8A1Y - chains A and B of the 6 polymer chains in the assembly; structure by electron microscopy, 3.30 A resolution.

# Chain A
Molecule: Na(+)-translocating NADH-quinone reductase subunit A
Source organism: Vibrio cholerae
Notes: EC 7.2.1.1
Reference sequence: A0A655PZA5 (A0A655PZA5_VIBCL); residues 1-446 here correspond to UniProt positions 17-462 (UniProt number = residue number + 16)
Chain sequence (468 residues; each row starts with the number of its first residue; numbers below 1 keep their minus sign (Met-21 is residue -21)):
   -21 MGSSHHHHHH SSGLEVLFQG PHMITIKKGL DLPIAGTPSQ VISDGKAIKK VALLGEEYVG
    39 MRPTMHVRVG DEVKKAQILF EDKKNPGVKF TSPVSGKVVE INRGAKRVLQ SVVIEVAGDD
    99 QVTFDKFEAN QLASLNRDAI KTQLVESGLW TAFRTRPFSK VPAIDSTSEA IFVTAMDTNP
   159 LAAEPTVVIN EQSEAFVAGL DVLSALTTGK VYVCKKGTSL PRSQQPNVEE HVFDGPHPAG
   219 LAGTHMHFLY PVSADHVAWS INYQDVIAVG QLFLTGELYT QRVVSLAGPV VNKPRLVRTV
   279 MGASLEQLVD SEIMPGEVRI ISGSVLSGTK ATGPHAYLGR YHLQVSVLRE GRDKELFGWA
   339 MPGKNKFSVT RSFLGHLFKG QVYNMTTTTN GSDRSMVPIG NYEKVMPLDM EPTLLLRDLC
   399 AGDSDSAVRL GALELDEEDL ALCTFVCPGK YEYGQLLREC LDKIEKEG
Disordered / not traced: -21 to -2
Construct notes: initiating methionine (-21); expression tag (-20 to 0)

# Chain B
Molecule: Na(+)-translocating NADH-quinone reductase subunit B
Source organism: Vibrio cholerae
Notes: EC 7.2.1.1
Reference sequence: A0A085SSI3 (A0A085SSI3_VIBCL); residues 1-415 here = UniProt positions 1-415
Chain sequence (415 residues; each row starts with the number of its first residue):
     1 MGLKKFLEDI EHHFEPGGKH EKWFALYEAA ATLFYTPGLV TKRSSHVRDS VDLKRIMIMV
    61 WLAVFPAMFW GMYNAGGQAI AALNHLYSGD QLAAIVAGNW HYWLTEMLGG TMSSDAGWGS
   121 KMLLGATYFL PIYATVFIVG GFWEVLFCMV RKHEVNEGFF VTSILFALIV PPTLPLWQAA
   181 LGITFGVVVA KEVFGGTGRN FLNPALAGRA FLFFAYPAQI SGDLVWTAAD GYSGATALSQ
   241 WAQGGAGALI NNATGQTITW MDAFIGNIPG SIGEVSTLAL MIGAAFIVYM GIASWRIIGG
   301 VMIGMILLST LFNVIGSDTN AMFNMPWHWH LVLGGFAFGM FFMATDPVSA SFTNSGKWAY
   361 GILIGVMCVL IRVVNPAYPE GMMLAILFAN LFAPLFDHVV VERNIKRRLA RYGKQ
Disordered / not traced: 1-2, 415
Covalent attachments: flavin mononucleotide (FMN) linked to Thr236
Ligand contacts:
  - 1,2-Distearoyl-sn-glycerophosphoethanolamine (3PE), molecule 1: Trp143, Leu146, Phe147, Val150, Arg151, Leu181, Thr184, Phe185, Val188, Val189, Phe211
  - 1,2-Distearoyl-sn-glycerophosphoethanolamine (3PE), molecule 2: Trp260, Met261, Phe264, Met281, Trp327, His328, Trp329, Leu331
  - 1,2-Distearoyl-sn-glycerophosphoethanolamine (3PE), molecule 3: Trp295, Arg296, Ile303, Leu307, Asn354, Ser355, Trp358, Ala359, Ile362, Leu363, Val366, Phe396
  - FMN (flavin mononucleotide), molecule 1: Ile169, Leu206, Arg209, Phe213, Trp226, Ala237, Leu238, Ser239, Ser271, Glu274, Gly334, Gly335, Phe338, Gly339, Met343, Pro379, Glu380, Gly381, Met382, Met383, Leu384
  - FMN, molecule 2: Phe213, Phe214, Pro217, Ser221, Gly222, Asp223, Gln243, Ala377, Tyr378, Pro379
  - 2-heptyl-4-hydroxy quinoline N-oxide (HQO): Ala29, Leu33, Lys54, Met57, Ile58, Phe137, Gly141, Glu144, Val145, Val155, Asn156, Glu157, Gly158, Phe159, Phe160
  - riboflavin (RBF): Ile56, Met57, Val60, Gly158, Val161, Thr162, Leu165, Lys191, Gly196, Thr197, Gly198, Asn200, Asn203, Pro204, Ala205, Ile292, Ala293, Phe342, Met343, Thr345, Asp346, Pro347, Val348
From the paper describing this entry:
  - binding site for 2-heptyl-4-hydroxy quinoline N-oxide: Leu33, Phe160
  - specificity-determining residues: Leu33 (by similarity / conservation)
  - mutagenesis - F338A, F342A, D346A: decreased catalytic activity
  - mutagenesis - D346A: decreased growth

# Chain A / chain B interface
Residue-residue contacts (124; chain A residue first):
  Lys6(A) - Asn354(B)
  Leu10(A) - Val47(B)  hydrophobic
  His225(A) - Tyr412(B)
  Tyr228(A) - Arg411(B)
  Pro229(A) - Arg411(B)  hydrogen bond (backbone-side chain)
  Pro229(A) - Tyr412(B)  hydrophobic
  Pro229(A) - Lys414(B)
  His234(A) - Arg411(B)  hydrogen bond
  Arg297(A) - Thr41(B)  hydrogen bond (side chain-backbone)
  Arg297(A) - His46(B)  hydrogen bond
  Ile299(A) - His46(B)
  Val303(A) - Ser44(B)
  Val303(A) - Ser45(B)
  Val303(A) - His46(B)  hydrogen bond (backbone-backbone)
  Val303(A) - Val47(B)  hydrophobic
  Leu304(A) - Ser44(B)
  Leu304(A) - Ser45(B)  hydrogen bond (backbone-backbone)
  Gly306(A) - His46(B)  hydrogen bond (backbone-side chain)
  Leu326(A) - Val47(B)  hydrophobic
  Glu328(A) - Val40(B)
  Gly329(A) - Val40(B)
  Arg330(A) - Gly38(B)
  Arg330(A) - Val40(B)
  Lys332(A) - Lys4(B)
  Lys332(A) - Thr36(B)
  Lys332(A) - Gly38(B)
  Glu333(A) - Tyr35(B)
  Glu333(A) - Thr36(B)  hydrogen bond (backbone-side chain)
  Leu334(A) - Phe34(B)
  Leu334(A) - Tyr35(B)
  Phe335(A) - Leu33(B)
  Phe335(A) - Phe34(B)  hydrogen bond (backbone-backbone)
  Gly336(A) - Thr36(B)
  Trp337(A) - Leu33(B)  hydrogen bond (side chain-backbone)
  Trp337(A) - Thr36(B)
  Trp337(A) - Asp52(B)
  Trp337(A) - Lys54(B)
  Trp337(A) - Arg55(B)
  Trp337(A) - Ile58(B)  hydrophobic
  Ala338(A) - Arg55(B)
  Met339(A) - Arg55(B)  hydrogen bond (backbone-side chain)
  Lys344(A) - Ser50(B)
  Phe345(A) - Asp49(B)
  Phe345(A) - Ser50(B)  hydrogen bond (backbone-side chain)
  Ser346(A) - Asp49(B)  hydrogen bond
  Ser346(A) - Val51(B)
  Val347(A) - Asp49(B)  hydrogen bond (backbone-side chain)
  Thr348(A) - Met290(B)
  Arg349(A) - Tyr289(B)  hydrogen bond (side chain-backbone)
  Arg349(A) - Met290(B)
  Ser350(A) - Arg55(B)  hydrogen bond (backbone-side chain)
  Ser350(A) - Met59(B)
  Ser350(A) - Met290(B)
  Phe351(A) - Ser50(B)
  Phe351(A) - Val51(B)
  Phe351(A) - Arg55(B)
  His354(A) - Tyr289(B)  hydrogen bond
  Met363(A) - Val47(B)  hydrophobic
  Thr364(A) - Val47(B)
  Thr365(A) - Val40(B)
  Thr365(A) - Thr41(B)  hydrogen bond (backbone-side chain)
  Thr365(A) - His46(B)
  Thr366(A) - Leu39(B)  hydrogen bond (side chain-backbone)
  Thr367(A) - Leu39(B)  hydrogen bond (backbone-backbone)
  Thr367(A) - Val40(B)
  Thr367(A) - Thr41(B)
  Thr367(A) - Arg48(B)
  Asn368(A) - Arg48(B)  hydrogen bond (side chain-backbone)
  Asn368(A) - Asp49(B)
  Asn368(A) - Ser50(B)
  Asn368(A) - Asp52(B)
  Gly369(A) - Asp52(B)
  Ser370(A) - Thr32(B)
  Ser370(A) - Pro37(B)
  Arg372(A) - Glu154(B)  salt bridge
  Arg372(A) - Val155(B)
  Arg372(A) - Asn156(B)
  Arg372(A) - Glu157(B)  salt bridge
  Ser373(A) - Asn156(B)  hydrogen bond
  Ser373(A) - Thr197(B)  hydrogen bond (side chain-backbone)
  Ser373(A) - Arg199(B)
  Val375(A) - Leu53(B)  hydrophobic
  Val375(A) - Pro347(B)  hydrophobic
  Pro376(A) - Pro347(B)
  Pro376(A) - Phe352(B)  hydrophobic
  Ile377(A) - Ile56(B)  hydrophobic
  Ile377(A) - Gly291(B)
  Glu381(A) - Phe352(B)
  Glu381(A) - Asn354(B)
  Asp387(A) - Asn404(B)  hydrogen bond
  Asp387(A) - Arg407(B)  salt bridge
  Asp387(A) - Arg408(B)  hydrogen bond (backbone-side chain)
  Asp387(A) - Tyr412(B)
  Met388(A) - Arg408(B)
  Glu389(A) - Thr353(B)
  Glu389(A) - Val400(B)
  Glu389(A) - Val401(B)
  Thr391(A) - Phe352(B)  hydrogen bond (side chain-backbone)
  Leu392(A) - Phe352(B)  hydrophobic
  Leu392(A) - Thr353(B)
  Leu392(A) - Val401(B)  hydrophobic
  Arg395(A) - Gly198(B)  hydrogen bond (side chain-backbone)
  Arg395(A) - Phe352(B)
  Arg407(A) - Glu402(B)  salt bridge
  Arg407(A) - Ile405(B)
  Arg407(A) - Arg408(B)  hydrogen bond (backbone-side chain)
  Leu408(A) - Arg408(B)  hydrogen bond (backbone-side chain)
  Gly409(A) - Arg408(B)
  Ala419(A) - Ser45(B)
  Thr422(A) - Ser44(B)
  Thr422(A) - Ser45(B)
  Thr422(A) - Arg48(B)
  Phe423(A) - Ser45(B)
  Phe423(A) - Val47(B)
  Phe423(A) - Arg48(B)
  Phe423(A) - Asp49(B)  hydrogen bond (backbone-backbone)
  Pro426(A) - Leu53(B)
  Pro426(A) - Ile56(B)  hydrophobic
  Lys428(A) - Asp49(B)  hydrogen bond (side chain-backbone)
  Lys428(A) - Val51(B)  hydrogen bond (side chain-backbone)
  Tyr429(A) - Arg199(B)
  Glu430(A) - Arg43(B)
  Glu430(A) - Arg48(B)  salt bridge
  Gln433(A) - Arg43(B)  hydrogen bond
Interface residues without a listed pair, chain A (74 interface residues in all): Phe226, Thr307, Lys308, Gly341, Leu355, Asp371, Met374, Asn379, Glu412, Val424, Gly432
Interface residues without a listed pair, chain B (55 interface residues in all): Lys42, Ile292, Val348, Asp397

# Summary
The interface between chain A and chain B involves 74 residues on one side and 55 on the other; the contacts
include 33 hydrogen bonds and 5 salt bridges. Among the polar pairs are Arg372(A)-Glu154(B),
Arg372(A)-Glu157(B) and Asp387(A)-Arg407(B). The paper reports a binding site for 2-heptyl-4-hydroxy quinoline
N-oxide at Leu33(B) and Phe160(B); F338A, F342A and D346A of chain B reduce catalytic activity.
Here chain A is Na(+)-translocating NADH-quinone reductase subunit A and chain B is Na(+)-translocating
NADH-quinone reductase subunit B, both from Vibrio cholerae. Entry 8A1Y (Sodium pumping NADH-quinone
oxidoreductase with inhibitor HQNO) was determined by electron microscopy, deposited together with 8A1T, 8A1U,
8A1V, 8A1W, 8A1X, 8ACW and 8ACY.
